Entry 5UGG (X-ray diffraction, 1.20 A resolution); this record covers chain A.

== Chain A ==
Protein: Plasminogen
From: Homo sapiens
Notes: EC 3.4.21.7
UniProt: P00747 (PLMN_HUMAN); residues 543-791 here correspond to UniProt positions 562-810 (UniProt number = residue number + 19)
Chain sequence (251 residues; each row starts with the number of its first residue):
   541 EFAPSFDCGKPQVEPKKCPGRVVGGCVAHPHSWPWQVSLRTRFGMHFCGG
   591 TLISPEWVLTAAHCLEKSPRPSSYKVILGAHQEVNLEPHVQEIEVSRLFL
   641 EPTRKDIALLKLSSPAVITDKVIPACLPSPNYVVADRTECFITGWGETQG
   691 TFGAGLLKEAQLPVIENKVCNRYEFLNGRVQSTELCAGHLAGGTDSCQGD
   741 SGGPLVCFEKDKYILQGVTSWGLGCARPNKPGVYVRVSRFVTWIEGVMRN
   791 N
Unresolved in the structure: 541-543, 560-561
Differences from the reference sequence: expression tag (541-542)
Disulfides: Cys-548/Cys-666, Cys-558/Cys-566, Cys-588/Cys-604, Cys-680/Cys-747, Cys-710/Cys-726, Cys-737/Cys-765
Ligand contacts: 89M (Nalpha-[trans-4-(aminomethyl)cyclohexane-1-carbonyl]-N-octyl-O-[(quinolin-2-yl)methyl]-L-tyrosinamide): Phe-587, Cys-588, His-603, Cys-604, Lys-607, Ser-608, Tyr-614, Asp-735, Ser-736, Cys-737, Gln-738, Gly-739, Asp-740, Ser-741, Thr-759, Ser-760, Trp-761, Gly-762, Gly-764, Cys-765, Gly-772
Swiss-Prot annotation at these positions:
  - active site (Charge relay system): His-603, Asp-646, Ser-741
  - site: Arg-561, Val-562 (Cleavage)
  - modified residue (Phosphoserine): Ser-578, Ser-669
What the authors report for this chain:
  - binding site for 89M: Phe-587, Lys-607
  - mutagenesis - K607A: unchanged binding to 89M
  - mutagenesis - F587A, F587A/K607A: decreased binding to 89M
  - specificity-determining residues: Phe-587, Lys-607 (proposed by the authors, not directly observed)

== Summary ==
Ligands of chain A: compound 89M. Curated annotation (UniProt) lists 3 active-site residues. From the paper: a
binding site for 89M at Phe-587 and Lys-607; F587A and F587A/K607A reduce binding to 89M.
Chain A is Plasminogen (Homo sapiens); the structure, Protease Inhibitor, was determined by X-ray diffraction,
deposited together with 5UGD.
